4C0E - chain A; structure by X-ray diffraction, 3.20 A resolution.

# Chain A
Protein: NOT1
From: Chaetomium thermophilum
Notes: fragment: not1 superfamily homology domain, residues 1676-2193
Reference sequence: G0SAL9 (G0SAL9_CHATD); residue numbers follow UniProt; this construct covers 1676-2193
Sequence (528 residues; numbered 1666 to 2193; the number before each row is that of its first residue):
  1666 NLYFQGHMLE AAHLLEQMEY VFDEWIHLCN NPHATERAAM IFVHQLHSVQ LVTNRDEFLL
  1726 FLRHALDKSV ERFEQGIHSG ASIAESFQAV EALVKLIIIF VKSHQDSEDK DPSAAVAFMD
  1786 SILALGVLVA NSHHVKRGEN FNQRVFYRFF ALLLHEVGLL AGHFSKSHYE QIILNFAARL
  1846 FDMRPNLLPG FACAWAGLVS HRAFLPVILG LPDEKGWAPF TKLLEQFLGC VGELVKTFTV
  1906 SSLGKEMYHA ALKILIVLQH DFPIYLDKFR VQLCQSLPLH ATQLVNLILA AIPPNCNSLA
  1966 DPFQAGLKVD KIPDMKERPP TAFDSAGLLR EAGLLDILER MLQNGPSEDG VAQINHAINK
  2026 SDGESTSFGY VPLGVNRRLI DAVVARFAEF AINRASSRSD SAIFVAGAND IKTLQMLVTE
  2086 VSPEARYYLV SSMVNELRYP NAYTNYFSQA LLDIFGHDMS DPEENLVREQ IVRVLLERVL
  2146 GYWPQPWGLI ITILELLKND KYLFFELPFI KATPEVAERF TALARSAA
Disordered / not traced: 1666-1673, 1770-1777, 2027-2030
Construct notes: expression tag (1666-1675)
Modified positions: Mse1673 (selenomethionine); Mse1683, Mse1705, Mse1784, Mse1848, Mse1912, Mse1980, Mse2006, Mse2081, Mse2098, Mse2124 (selenomethionine; parent Met)

# Overview
Chain A is NOT1 (Chaetomium thermophilum); the structure, Structure of the NOT1 superfamily homology domain
from Chaetomium thermophilum, was determined by X-ray diffraction together with 4C0D and 4C0G from the same
study.
